Entry 6MKN (X-ray diffraction, 3.46 A resolution); this record covers chains A and H of the 23 polymer chains in the assembly.

== Chain A ==
Molecule: 16S rRNA
Source organism: Thermus thermophilus HB8
Sequence (1507 nucleotides; row label = number of the first residue in the row; note: 46 numbers in that range are skipped by the numbering (no residue carries them; nothing is unmodelled there); a row labelled like 190A-190L holds insertion residues (190A, then the next letters in order)):
     5 UGGAGAGUUUGAUCCUGGCUCAGGGUGAACGCUGGCGGCGUGCCUAAGAC
    55 AUGCAAGUCGUGCGGG
    73 CCGCGGGGUUUU
    88 ACUCCG
    95 UGGUC
   101 AGCGGCGGACGGGUGAGUAACGCGUGGGU
  129A G
   130 ACCUACCCGGAAGAGGGGGACAACCCGGGGAAACUCGGGCUAAUCCCCCA
   180 UGUGGACCCGC
190A-190L CCCUUGGGGUGU
   191 GUCCAAAGGGCUUU
   216 GCCCGCUUCCGGAUGGGCCCGCGUCCCAUCAGCUAGUUGGUGGGGUAAUG
   266 GCCCACCAAGGCGACGACGGGUAGCCGGUCUGAGAGGAUGGCCGGCCACA
   316 GGGGCACUGAGACACGGGCCCCACUCCUACGGGAGGCAGCAGUUAGGAAU
   366 CUUCCGCAAUGGGCGCAAGCCUGACGGAGCGACGCCGCUUGGAGGAAGAA
   416 GCCCUUCGGGGUGUAAACUCCUGAA
   442 CCCGGGACGAAACCCCCGACGA
   474 GGGGACUGACGGUACCGGG
   494 GUAAUAGCGCCGGCCAACUCCGUGCCAGCAGCCGCGGUAAUACGGAGGGC
   544 GCGAGCGUUACCCGGAUUCACUGGGCGUAAAGGGCGUGUAGGCGGCCUGG
   594 GGCGUCCCAUGUGAAAGACCACGGCUCAACCGUGGGGGAGCGUGGGAUAC
   644 GCUCAGGCUAGACGGUGGGAGAGGGUGGUGGAAUUCCCGGAGUAGCGGUG
   694 AAAUGCGCAGAUACCGGGAGGAACGCCGAUGGCGAAGGCAGCCACCUGGU
   744 CCACCCGUGACGCUGAGGCGCGAAAGCGUGGGGAGCAAACCGGAUUAGAU
   794 ACCCGGGUAGUCCACGCCCUAAACGAUGCGCGCUAGGUCUCUGGGUCU
   848 CCUGGGGGCCGAAGCUAACGCGUUAAGCGCGCCGCCUGGGGAGUACGGCC
   898 GCAAGGCUGAAACUCAAAGGAAUUGACGGGGGCCCGCACAAGCGGUGGAG
   948 CAUGUGGUUUAAUUCGAAGCAACGCGAAGAACCUUACCAGGCCUUGACAU
   998 GCUAGGAACCCGGGUGAAAGCCUGGGGUGCCCCGGGGAGCCCUAGCACAG
  1048 GUGCUGCAUGGCCGUCGUCAGCUCGUGCCGUGAGGUGUUGGGUUAAGUCC
  1098 CGCAACGAGCGCAACCCCCGCCGUUAGUUGCCAGCGGUUCGGCCGGGCAC
  1148 UCUAACGGGACUGCCCGCGAAA
  1171 GCGGGAGGAAGGAGGGGACGACGUCUGGUCAGCAUGGCCCUUACGGCCUG
  1221 GGCGACACACGUGCUACAAUGCCCACUACAAAGCGAUGCCACCCGGCAAC
  1271 GGGGAGCUAAUCGCAAAAAGGUGGGCCCAGUUCGGAUUGGGGUCUGCAAC
  1321 CCGACCCCAUGAAGCCGGAAUCGCUAGUAAUCGCGGAUCAGCAUGCCGCG
  1371 GUGAAUACGUUCCCGGGCCUUGUACACACCGCCCGUCACGCCAUGGGAGC
  1421 GGGCUCUACCCGAAGUCGCCGGG
  1446 AGCCUACGGG
  1459 CAGGCGCCGAGGGUAGGGCCCGUGACUGGGGCGAAGUCGUAACAAGGUAG
  1509 CUGUACCGGAAGGUGCGGCUGGAUCA
  1539 CUUUCU
Construct notes: insertion (1540-1544)
Ion coordination: Mg2+ site 1 near U14 (its only coordinating residue here); Mg2+ site 2 near G21 (its only coordinating residue here); Mg2+ site 3: C48, U49; Mg2+ site 4 near A53 (its only coordinating residue here); Mg2+ site 5: G70, U98; Mg2+ site 6 near G105 (its only coordinating residue here); Mg2+ site 7 near A109 (its only coordinating residue here); Mg2+ site 8: A116, G117, G289; Mg2+ site 9: G124, U125, G236; Mg2+ site 10: C174, C175; Mg2+ site 11 near A195 (its only coordinating residue here); Mg2+ site 12 near C352 (its only coordinating residue here); 34 more Mg2+ sites not listed
Small-molecule neighbours: paromomycin (PAR): G1405, U1406, C1407, A1408, C1409, C1490, G1491, A1492, A1493, G1494, U1495, C1496

== Chain H ==
Protein: 30S ribosomal protein S8
Source organism: Thermus thermophilus HB8
UniProtKB: P0DOY9 (RS8_THET8); residues 1-138 here = UniProt positions 1-138
Amino-acid sequence (138 residues; numbered 1 to 138; the number before each row is that of its first residue):
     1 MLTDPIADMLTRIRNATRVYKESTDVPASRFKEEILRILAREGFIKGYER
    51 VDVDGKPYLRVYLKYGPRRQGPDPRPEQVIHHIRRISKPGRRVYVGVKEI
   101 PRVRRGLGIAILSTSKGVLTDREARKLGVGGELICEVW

== How chain A and chain H interact ==
Pairs across the interface - 67 pairs, chain A then chain H:
  C564(A) / Arg-91(H)  hydrogen bond to the sugar
  C586(A) / Pro-89(H)  phosphate contact
  C586(A) / Gly-90(H)  sugar contact
  G587(A) / Met-1(H)  base contact
  G587(A) / Thr-3(H)  sugar contact
  G587(A) / Pro-89(H)  phosphate contact
  G587(A) / Arg-92(H)  salt bridge to the phosphate
  G588(A) / Leu-2(H)  sugar contact
  G588(A) / Pro-5(H)  phosphate contact
  C589(A) / Pro-5(H)  phosphate contact
  C589(A) / Ala-28(H)  phosphate contact
  C590(A) / Ser-29(H)  phosphate contact
  C590(A) / Arg-30(H)  hydrogen bond to the phosphate
  U591(A) / Arg-30(H)  salt bridge to the phosphate
  G597(A) / Tyr-94(H)  hydrogen bond to the base
  U598(A) / Tyr-94(H)  sugar contact
  C599(A) / Val-95(H)  sugar contact
  C599(A) / Gly-96(H)  phosphate contact
  C599(A) / Val-97(H)  phosphate contact
  C599(A) / Val-129(H)  sugar contact
  C599(A) / Gly-130(H)  hydrogen bond to the sugar
  C600(A) / Gly-96(H)  phosphate contact
  C600(A) / Val-97(H)  hydrogen bond to the phosphate
  C600(A) / Gly-128(H)  sugar contact
  C601(A) / Lys-98(H)  salt bridge to the phosphate
  A640(A) / Ser-115(H)  hydrogen bond to the sugar
  U641(A) / Ser-115(H)  sugar contact
  A642(A) / Phe-31(H)  sugar contact
  A642(A) / Ser-113(H)  hydrogen bond to the base
  A642(A) / Thr-114(H)  hydrogen bond to the base
  A642(A) / Ser-115(H)  base contact
  A642(A) / Val-118(H)  sugar contact
  C643(A) / Phe-31(H)  sugar contact
  C643(A) / Ser-113(H)  sugar contact
  C643(A) / Glu-132(H)  hydrogen bond to the sugar
  G644(A) / Arg-92(H)  sugar contact
  U652(A) / Lys-56(H)  phosphate contact
  A653(A) / Lys-56(H)  salt bridge to the phosphate
  A753(A) / Met-1(H)  base contact
  G755(A) / Met-1(H)  sugar contact
  C824(A) / Met-1(H)  hydrogen bond to the sugar
  C824(A) / Leu-2(H)  sugar contact
  G825(A) / Asp-8(H)  hydrogen bond to the sugar
  G825(A) / Thr-11(H)  base contact
  G825(A) / Arg-12(H)  sugar contact
  C826(A) / Arg-12(H)  sugar contact
  C826(A) / Asn-15(H)  hydrogen bond to the base
  U827(A) / Val-19(H)  sugar contact
  A828(A) / Lys-21(H)  salt bridge to the phosphate
  A859(A) / Val-19(H)  base contact
  A860(A) / Arg-18(H)  sugar contact
  A860(A) / Arg-75(H)  hydrogen bond to the phosphate
  G861(A) / Arg-75(H)  salt bridge to the phosphate
  G874(A) / Asn-15(H)  base contact
  C875(A) / Thr-11(H)  base contact
  C875(A) / Arg-14(H)  hydrogen bond to the sugar
  C875(A) / Asn-15(H)  hydrogen bond to the sugar
  G876(A) / Ala-7(H)  sugar contact
  G876(A) / Thr-11(H)  hydrogen bond to the sugar
  G876(A) / Arg-14(H)  salt bridge to the phosphate
  C877(A) / Thr-3(H)  hydrogen bond to the sugar
  C877(A) / Asp-4(H)  sugar contact
  C877(A) / Lys-88(H)  phosphate contact
  C877(A) / Pro-89(H)  sugar contact
  G878(A) / Thr-3(H)  hydrogen bond to the sugar
  G878(A) / Lys-88(H)  phosphate contact
  G878(A) / Pro-89(H)  phosphate contact
Also at the interface, not in a pair above, chain A (37 interface residues in all): G654, G823, C879
Also at the interface, not in a pair above, chain H (43 interface residues in all): Pro-57, Glu-99, Lys-116, Gly-117, Gly-131

== Summary ==
37 residues of chain A and 43 residues of chain H are in contact, with 18 hydrogen bonds and 7 salt bridges.
Polar pairs include G597(A)/Tyr-94(H), A642(A)/Ser-113(H) and A642(A)/Thr-114(H). Bound to chain A:
paromomycin. The Mg2+ site 3 is built by C48(A) and U49(A).
Here chain A is 16S rRNA and chain H is 30S ribosomal protein S8, both from Thermus thermophilus HB8. Entry
6MKN (Structure of the Thermus thermophilus 30S ribosomal subunit complexed with an inosine (I34) modified
anticodon stem ...) was determined by X-ray diffraction (same publication as 6DTI, 6MPF and 6MPI).
